Entry 2IN0 (X-ray diffraction, 1.60 A resolution); this record covers chain A.

# Chain A
Name: Endonuclease PI-MtuI
Organism: Mycobacterium tuberculosis
Notes: EC 3.1.-.-; fragment: splcing domain
Reference sequence: P0A5U4 (RECA_MYCTU); residues 1-440 here correspond to UniProt positions 252-691 (UniProt number = residue number + 251)
Chain sequence (139 residues; row label = number of the first residue in the row; note: 301 numbers in that range are skipped by the numbering (no residue carries them; nothing is unmodelled there)):
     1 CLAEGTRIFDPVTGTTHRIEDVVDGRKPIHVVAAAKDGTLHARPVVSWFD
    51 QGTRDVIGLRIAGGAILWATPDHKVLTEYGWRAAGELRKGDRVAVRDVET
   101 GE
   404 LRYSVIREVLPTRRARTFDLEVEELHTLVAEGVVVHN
Differences from the reference sequence: engineered mutation L67 (Val318 in P0A5U4), V95 (Gln346 in P0A5U4), R96 (Pro347 in P0A5U4), D97 (Arg348 in P0A5U4), V98 (Arg349 in P0A5U4), E99 (Phe350 in P0A5U4), T100 (Asp351 in P0A5U4), E102 (Phe353 in P0A5U4)
Reported in the primary citation:
  - contacts within the chain: F9-R96, R96-G435 (hydrogen bond), D422-N440, V425-N440 (hydrogen bond)
  - mutagenesis - C1A/D422G: increased catalytic activity
  - mutagenesis - C1A, D422G: abolished catalytic activity on splicing
  - mutagenesis - D422A, D422G/N440A, D422N, N440A: abolished catalytic activity
  - mutagenesis - D422E: decreased catalytic activity on splices
  - catalytic residues: N440 (citing earlier work)
  - catalytic residues: D422 (proposed by the authors, not directly observed)

# Overview
From the paper: catalytic residues N440 and D422; D422A, D422G/N440A and D422N, among others, abolish
catalytic activity; 8 substitutions were tested in all.
Chain A is Endonuclease PI-MtuI (Mycobacterium tuberculosis); the structure, crystal structure of Mtu recA
intein splicing domain, was determined by X-ray diffraction, deposited together with 2IMZ, 2IN8 and 2IN9.
